Entry 8FS6 (electron microscopy, 2.90 A resolution); this record covers chains D and E of the 11 polymer chains in the assembly.

== Chain D ==
Molecule: Replication factor C subunit 2
Organism: Saccharomyces cerevisiae
Reference sequence: P40348 (RFC2_YEAST); numbering as in UniProt (aligned over 1-353)
Amino-acid sequence (353 residues; numbered 1 to 353; the number before each row is that of its first residue):
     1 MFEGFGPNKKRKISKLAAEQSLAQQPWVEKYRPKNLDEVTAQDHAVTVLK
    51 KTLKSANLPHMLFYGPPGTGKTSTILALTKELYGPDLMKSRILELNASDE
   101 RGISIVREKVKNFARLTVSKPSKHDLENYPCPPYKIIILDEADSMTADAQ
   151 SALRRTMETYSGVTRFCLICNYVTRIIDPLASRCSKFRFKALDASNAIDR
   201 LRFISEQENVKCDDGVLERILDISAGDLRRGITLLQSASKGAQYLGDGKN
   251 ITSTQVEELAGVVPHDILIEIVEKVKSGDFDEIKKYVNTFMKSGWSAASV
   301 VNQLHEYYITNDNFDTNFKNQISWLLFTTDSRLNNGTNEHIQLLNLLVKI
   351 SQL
Unresolved in the structure: 1-23
Ion coordination: Mg2+: Thr-72 (together with ATP-gamma-S)
Small-molecule neighbours:
  - ATP-gamma-S (AGS; phosphothiophosphoric acid-adenylate ester), molecule 1: Val-28, Glu-29, Tyr-31, Arg-32, Pro-33, Glu-38, Val-39, Thr-40, Gln-42, Pro-67, Gly-68, Thr-69, Gly-70, Lys-71, Thr-72, Ser-73, Asn-171, Leu-192, Arg-200, Leu-228, Arg-229, Ile-232
  - ATP-gamma-S (AGS), molecule 2: Arg-154, Glu-158, Pro-179, Arg-183
Swiss-Prot annotation at these positions:
  - binding site (ATP): Val-28, Arg-32, Gly-65 to Ser-73, Asn-171, Arg-229
  - modified residue: Met-1 (N-acetylmethionine)

== Chain E ==
Molecule: Replication factor C subunit 5
Organism: Saccharomyces cerevisiae
Reference sequence: P38251 (RFC5_YEAST); residues 1-354 here = UniProt positions 1-354
Amino-acid sequence (354 residues; numbered 1 to 354; the number before each row is that of its first residue):
     1 MSLWVDKYRPKSLNALSHNEELTNFLKSLSDQPRDLPHLLLYGPNGTGKK
    51 TRCMALLESIFGPGVYRLKIDVRQFVTASNRKLELNVVSSPYHLEITPSD
   101 MGNNDRIVIQELLKEVAQMEQVDFQDSKDGLAHRYKCVIINEANSLTKDA
   151 QAALRRTMEKYSKNIRLIMVCDSMSPIIAPIKSRCLLIRCPAPSDSEIST
   201 ILSDVVTNERIQLETKDILKRIAQASNGNLRVSLLMLESMALNNELALKS
   251 SSPIIKPDWIIVIHKLTRKIVKERSVNSLIECRAVLYDLLAHCIPANIIL
   301 KELTFSLLDVETLNTTNKSSIIEYSSVFDERLSLGNKAIFHLEGFIAKVM
   351 CCLD
Unresolved in the structure: 1, 125-130
Small-molecule neighbours:
  - ADP (adenosine-5'-diphosphate): Val-5, Asp-6, Tyr-8, Arg-9, Pro-10, Leu-16, Ser-17, His-18, Pro-44, Asn-45, Gly-46, Thr-47, Gly-48, Lys-49, Lys-50, Thr-51, Arg-52, Ile-201, Leu-230, Arg-231, Leu-234
  - ATP-gamma-S (AGS; phosphothiophosphoric acid-adenylate ester): Arg-155, Glu-159, Pro-180, Arg-184
Swiss-Prot annotation at these positions:
  - binding site (ATP): Val-5, Ser-17, Gly-43 to Thr-51, Arg-231

== Interface between chain D and chain E ==
Contacting residue pairs (91; chain D residue first):
  Gln-24(D) with Arg-34(E)
  Gln-25(D) with Asp-35(E); Ser-162(E), hydrogen bond; Lys-163(E); Arg-166(E), hydrogen bond
  Pro-26(D) with Arg-166(E)
  Glu-29(D) with Glu-159(E); Ser-162(E), hydrogen bond
  Arg-32(D) with Glu-159(E), salt bridge
  Thr-72(D) with Arg-156(E)
  Asn-96(D) with Arg-156(E)
  Ala-97(D) with Arg-106(E); Gln-110(E), hydrogen bond (backbone-side chain); Ala-152(E); Ala-153(E)
  Ser-98(D) with Gln-110(E); Lys-114(E), hydrogen bond; Ala-153(E); Thr-157(E)
  Asp-140(D) with Arg-156(E), salt bridge
  Glu-141(D) with Ala-152(E); Arg-155(E), salt bridge; Arg-156(E)
  Asn-171(D) with Arg-155(E), hydrogen bond
  Asp-227(D) with Ser-183(E), hydrogen bond
  Arg-229(D) with Glu-159(E), salt bridge; Ser-183(E), hydrogen bond; Arg-184(E)
  Gln-236(D) with Asp-35(E), hydrogen bond (side chain-backbone); Pro-37(E)
  Ser-237(D) with Leu-186(E)
  Lys-240(D) with Ser-28(E); Leu-29(E); Gln-32(E), hydrogen bond (side chain-backbone); Asp-35(E), salt bridge
  Gly-241(D) with Ser-28(E)
  Tyr-244(D) with Asn-24(E); Lys-27(E); Ser-28(E); Asp-31(E)
  Leu-259(D) with Phe-25(E), hydrophobic
  Gly-261(D) with Tyr-42(E)
  Phe-280(D) with Leu-308(E), hydrophobic; Thr-315(E); Lys-318(E)
  Asp-281(D) with Lys-318(E), salt bridge
  Lys-284(D) with Leu-308(E)
  Asn-288(D) with Asn-227(E)
  Met-291(D) with Pro-44(E)
  Lys-292(D) with Pro-44(E); Pro-191(E); Ala-192(E), hydrogen bond (backbone-backbone); Asn-227(E)
  Ser-293(D) with Arg-189(E), hydrogen bond (backbone-side chain); Pro-191(E)
  Gly-294(D) with Tyr-42(E); Pro-44(E); Arg-189(E)
  Trp-295(D) with Arg-189(E)
  Arg-332(D) with Ser-326(E); Val-327(E); Glu-330(E), salt bridge
  Leu-333(D) with Ser-175(E)
  Asn-335(D) with Glu-330(E), hydrogen bond; Ser-333(E), hydrogen bond (backbone-side chain); Leu-334(E)
  Gly-336(D) with Pro-176(E); Ser-333(E), hydrogen bond (backbone-side chain)
  Thr-337(D) with Ser-175(E); Asp-329(E); Glu-330(E); Ser-333(E)
  Asn-338(D) with Lys-301(E); Asp-329(E), hydrogen bond (backbone-side chain)
  Glu-339(D) with Ser-173(E); Met-174(E); Ser-175(E), hydrogen bond
  His-340(D) with Phe-305(E)
  Ile-341(D) with Lys-301(E); Phe-305(E), hydrophobic; Ile-322(E), hydrophobic; Ser-325(E); Ser-326(E)
  Gln-342(D) with Ser-326(E), hydrogen bond (side chain-backbone); Asp-329(E)
  Leu-344(D) with Phe-305(E), hydrophobic
  Asn-345(D) with Ile-322(E); Glu-323(E); Ser-326(E), hydrogen bond
  Lys-349(D) with Glu-323(E)
  Gln-352(D) with Ser-319(E)
Other interface residues (no listed pair), chain D (52 interface residues in all): Pro-67, Glu-94, Asp-99, Ser-144, Arg-230, Thr-233, Ser-296, Val-348
Other interface residues (no listed pair), chain E (59 interface residues in all): Leu-36, Gly-43, Met-158, Ala-179, Pro-180, Lys-182, Leu-187, Leu-300, Asp-309

== In short ==
Chain D and chain E form an interface of 52 and 59 residues respectively; the contacts include 19 hydrogen
bonds and 7 salt bridges. Among the polar pairs are Arg-32(D)/Glu-159(E), Asp-140(D)/Arg-156(E) and
Glu-141(D)/Arg-155(E). One ATP-gamma-S molecule is bound between chain D and chain E.
Here chain D is Replication factor C subunit 2 and chain E is Replication factor C subunit 5, both from
Saccharomyces cerevisiae. Entry 8FS6 (Structure of S. cerevisiae Rad24-RFC loading the 9-1-1 clamp onto a
10-nt gapped DNA in step ...) was determined by electron microscopy together with 8FS3, 8FS4, 8FS5, 8FS7 and
8FS8 from the same study.
